4N78 - chains B and F of the 6 polymer chains in the assembly; structure by X-ray diffraction, 2.43 A resolution.

[Chain B]
Molecule: Nck-associated protein 1
Source organism: Homo sapiens
Reference sequence: Q9Y2A7 (NCKP1_HUMAN); residues 1-1128 here = UniProt positions 1-1128
Sequence (1128 residues; row label = number of the first residue in the row):
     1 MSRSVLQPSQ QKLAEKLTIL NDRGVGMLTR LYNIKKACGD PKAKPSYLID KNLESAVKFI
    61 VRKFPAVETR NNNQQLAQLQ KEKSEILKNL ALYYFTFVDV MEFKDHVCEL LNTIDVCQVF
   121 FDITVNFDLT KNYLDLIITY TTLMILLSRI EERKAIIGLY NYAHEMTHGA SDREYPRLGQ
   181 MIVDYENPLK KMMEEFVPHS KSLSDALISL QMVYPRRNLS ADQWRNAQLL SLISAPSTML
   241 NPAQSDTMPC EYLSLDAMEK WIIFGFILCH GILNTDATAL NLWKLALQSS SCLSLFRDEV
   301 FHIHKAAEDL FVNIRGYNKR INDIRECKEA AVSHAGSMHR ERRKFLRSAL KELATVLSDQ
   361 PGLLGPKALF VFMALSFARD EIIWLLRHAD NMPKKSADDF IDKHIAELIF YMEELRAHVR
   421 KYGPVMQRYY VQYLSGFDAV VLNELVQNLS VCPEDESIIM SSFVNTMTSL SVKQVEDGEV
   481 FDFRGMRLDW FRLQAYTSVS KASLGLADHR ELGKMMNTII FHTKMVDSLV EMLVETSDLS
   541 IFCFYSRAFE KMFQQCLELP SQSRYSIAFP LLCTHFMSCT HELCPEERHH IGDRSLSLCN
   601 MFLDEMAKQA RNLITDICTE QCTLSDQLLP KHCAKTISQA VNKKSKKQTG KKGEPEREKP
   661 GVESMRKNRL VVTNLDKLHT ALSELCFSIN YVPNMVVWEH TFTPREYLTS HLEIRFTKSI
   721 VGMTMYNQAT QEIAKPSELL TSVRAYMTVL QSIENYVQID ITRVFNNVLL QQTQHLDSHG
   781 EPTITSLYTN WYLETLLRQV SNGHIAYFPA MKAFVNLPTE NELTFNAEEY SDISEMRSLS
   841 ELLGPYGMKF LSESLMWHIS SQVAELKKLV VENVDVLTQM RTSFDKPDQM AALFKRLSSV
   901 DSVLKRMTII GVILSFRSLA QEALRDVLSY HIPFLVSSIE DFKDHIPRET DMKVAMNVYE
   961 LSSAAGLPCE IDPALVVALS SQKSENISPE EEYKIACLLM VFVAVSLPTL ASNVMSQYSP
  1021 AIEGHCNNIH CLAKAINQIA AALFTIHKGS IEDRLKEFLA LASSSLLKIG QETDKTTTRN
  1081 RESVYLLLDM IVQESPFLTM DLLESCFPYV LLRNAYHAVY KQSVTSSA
Unresolved in the structure: 1-6, 68-75, 644-657, 948-949, 982-987, 1122-1128
Swiss-Prot annotation at these positions:
  - modified residue: S2 (N-acetylserine)
  - natural variant: E1094 to A1128 (deletion: Found in a patient with intellectual disability; uncertain significance)

[Chain F]
Molecule: Abl interactor 2
Source organism: Homo sapiens
Reference sequence: J3KNB2 (J3KNB2_HUMAN); residue numbers follow UniProt; this construct covers 1-513
Sequence (514 residues; numbered 0 to 513; the number before each row is that of its first residue; numbering starts at 0):
     0 AMAELQMLLE EEIPGGRRAL FDSYTNLERV ADYCENNYIQ SADKQRALEE TKAYTTQSLA
    60 SVAYLINTLA NNVLQMLDIQ ASQLRRMESS INHISQTVDI HKEKVARREI GILTTNKNTS
   120 RTHKIIAPAN LERPVRYIRK PIDYTILDDI GHGVKWLLRF KVSTQNMKMG GLPRTTPPTQ
   180 KPPSPPMSGK GTLGRHSPYR TLEPVRPPVV PNDYVPSPTR NMAPSQQSPV RTASVNQRNR
   240 TYSSSGSSGG SHPSSRSSSR ENSGSGSVGV PIAVPTPSPP SVFPAPAGSA GTPPLPATSA
   300 SAPAPLVPAT VPSSTAPDAA AGGAQTLADG FTSPTPPVVS STPPTGHPVQ FYSMNRPASR
   360 HTPPTIGGSL PYRRPPSITS QTSLQNQMNG GPFYSQNPVS DTPPPPPPVE EPVFDESPPP
   420 PPPPEDYEEE EAAVVEYSDP YAEEDPPWAP RSYLEKVVAI YDYTKDKEDE LSFQEGAIIY
   480 VIKKNDDGWY EGVMNGVTGL FPGNYVESIM HYSE
Unresolved in the structure: 156-513
Differences from the reference sequence: expression tag (0)
Reported in the primary citation:
  - mutagenesis - R107A: unchanged binding to WIRS

[How chain B and chain F interact]
Residue-residue contacts (75; chain B residue first):
  K12(B) - Y143(F)  hydrogen bond (side chain-backbone)
  K12(B) - D147(F)  salt bridge
  K12(B) - V153(F)  hydrogen bond (side chain-backbone)
  E15(B) - L146(F)
  K16(B) - Y143(F)
  T18(B) - L146(F)
  I19(B) - D142(F)
  I19(B) - Y143(F)  hydrophobic
  I19(B) - I145(F)  hydrophobic
  I19(B) - L146(F)  hydrophobic
  L20(B) - I141(F)  hydrophobic
  L20(B) - Y143(F)
  R23(B) - K139(F)  hydrogen bond (side chain-backbone)
  R23(B) - I141(F)
  R30(B) - Y136(F)
  F95(B) - R138(F)
  D99(B) - Y136(F)
  D99(B) - R138(F)  salt bridge
  H106(B) - I141(F)
  H106(B) - Y143(F)
  I458(B) - H151(F)
  S462(B) - H151(F)
  G485(B) - I149(F)
  G485(B) - G150(F)
  L488(B) - L146(F)  hydrophobic
  L488(B) - I149(F)
  D489(B) - G150(F)
  D489(B) - H151(F)  salt bridge
  R492(B) - L146(F)  hydrogen bond (side chain-backbone)
  R492(B) - I149(F)  hydrogen bond (side chain-backbone)
  R492(B) - G150(F)
  R492(B) - H151(F)  hydrogen bond (side chain-backbone)
  R492(B) - G152(F)
  Y496(B) - V153(F)
  L583(B) - Y136(F)
  P585(B) - V134(F)
  P585(B) - Y136(F)  hydrophobic
  E586(B) - Y136(F)
  R588(B) - E131(F)  salt bridge
  H589(B) - E131(F)  hydrogen bond (side chain-backbone)
  H589(B) - P133(F)
  N600(B) - I124(F)
  W698(B) - E131(F)  hydrogen bond
  E699(B) - P127(F)
  H700(B) - I125(F)
  H700(B) - A126(F)
  H700(B) - P127(F)
  T701(B) - K123(F)
  T701(B) - I124(F)
  T701(B) - I125(F)  hydrogen bond (backbone-backbone)
  F702(B) - K123(F)
  F702(B) - I124(F)  hydrophobic
  T703(B) - T121(F)
  T703(B) - H122(F)
  T703(B) - K123(F)  hydrogen bond (backbone-backbone)
  E706(B) - R120(F)  salt bridge
  E706(B) - T121(F)  hydrogen bond (side chain-backbone)
  E706(B) - H122(F)
  E706(B) - K123(F)
  Y707(B) - K123(F)
  Y707(B) - I124(F)
  T709(B) - R120(F)
  E713(B) - R120(F)  salt bridge
  Q758(B) - N117(F)
  D760(B) - K116(F)  salt bridge
  D760(B) - T118(F)
  F934(B) - D98(F)
  F934(B) - I99(F)  hydrophobic
  F934(B) - E102(F)
  S937(B) - Q95(F)  hydrogen bond (backbone-side chain)
  S938(B) - Q95(F)
  D941(B) - N91(F)  hydrogen bond
  D941(B) - H92(F)  salt bridge
  D941(B) - Q95(F)
  H945(B) - S88(F)
Interface residues without a listed pair, chain B (51 interface residues in all): Q10, L92, V98, F103, I459, R484, R705, S710, I759, T762
Interface residues without a listed pair, chain F (42 interface residues in all): R84, S119, L130, R132, R135, P140, T144

[Summary]
51 residues of chain B face 42 of chain F across their interface, with 13 hydrogen bonds and 8 salt bridges.
Polar contacts include K12(B)-D147(F), D99(B)-R138(F) and D489(B)-H151(F). From the paper: R107A of chain F
leaves binding to WIRS unchanged.
Chain B is Nck-associated protein 1 and chain F is Abl interactor 2, both from Homo sapiens; the structure,
The WAVE Regulatory Complex Links Diverse Receptors to the Actin Cytoskeleton, was determined by X-ray
diffraction.
